Entry 5B0Y (X-ray diffraction, 2.56 A resolution); this record covers chains D and I of the 10 polymer chains in the assembly.

== Chain D ==
Molecule: Histone H2B type 1-J
Organism: Homo sapiens
Reference sequence: P06899 (H2B1J_HUMAN); residues 0-125 here correspond to UniProt positions 1-126 (UniProt number = residue number + 1)
Sequence (129 residues; each row starts with the number of its first residue; numbers below 1 keep their minus sign (Gly-3 is residue -3)):
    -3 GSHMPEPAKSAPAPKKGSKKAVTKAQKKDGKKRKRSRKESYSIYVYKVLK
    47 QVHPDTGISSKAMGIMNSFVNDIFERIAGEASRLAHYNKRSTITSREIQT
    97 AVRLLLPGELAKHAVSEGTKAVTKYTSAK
Unresolved in the structure: -3 to 31, 125
Construct notes: expression tag (-3 to -1)
Bound ions: Mn2+: Val48 (shared with 1 residue of chain E)
Swiss-Prot annotation at these positions:
  - modified residue: Pro1 (N-acetylproline), Glu2 (ADP-ribosyl glutamic acid), Lys5 (N6-(2-hydroxyisobutyryl)lysine), Ser6 (ADP-ribosylserine), Lys11 (N6-(beta-hydroxybutyryl)lysine), Lys12 (N6-(2-hydroxyisobutyryl)lysine), Ser14 (Phosphoserine), Lys15 (N6-acetyllysine), Lys16 (N6-(beta-hydroxybutyryl)lysine), Lys20 (N6-(2-hydroxyisobutyryl)lysine), Lys23 (N6-(2-hydroxyisobutyryl)lysine), Lys24 (N6-(2-hydroxyisobutyryl)lysine), Lys34 (N6-(2-hydroxyisobutyryl)lysine), Glu35 (PolyADP-ribosyl glutamic acid), Ser36 (Phosphoserine), Lys43 (N6-(2-hydroxyisobutyryl)lysine), Lys46 (N6-(2-hydroxyisobutyryl)lysine), Lys57 (N6,N6-dimethyllysine), Arg79 (Dimethylated arginine), Lys85 (N6,N6,N6-trimethyllysine) and 6 more in UniProt
  - glycosylation: Ser112 (O-linked (GlcNAc) serine)
  - cross-link (Glycyl lysine isopeptide (Lys-Gly)): Lys5 (interchain with G-Cter in SUMO2), Lys20 (interchain with G-Cter in SUMO2), Lys34 (interchain with G-Cter in ubiquitin), Lys120 (interchain with G-Cter in ubiquitin)

== Chain I ==
Molecule: 146-nt DNA strand
Organism: Homo sapiens
Sequence (146 nucleotides; row label = number of the first residue in the row):
     1 ATCAATATCCACCTGCAGATTCTACCAAAAGTGTATTTGGAAACTGCTCC
    51 ATCAAAAGGCATGTTCAGCTGAATTCAGCTGAACATGCCTTTTGATGGAG
   101 CAGTTTCCAAATACACTTTTGGTAGAATCTGCAGGTGGATATTGAT
Bound ions: Mn2+ site 1 near DG68 (its only coordinating residue here); Mn2+ site 2 near DG121 (its only coordinating residue here); Mn2+ site 3 near DG134 (its only coordinating residue here)

== Chain D / chain I interface ==
Residue-residue contacts - 17 pairs, chain D then chain I:
  Ser32(D) - DA102(I)  phosphate contact
  Ser32(D) - DG103(I)  hydrogen bond to the phosphate
  Arg33(D) - DA27(I)  phosphate contact
  Arg33(D) - DA28(I)  salt bridge to the phosphate
  Glu35(D) - DA28(I)  sugar contact
  Tyr42(D) - DT20(I)  hydrogen bond to the phosphate
  Tyr42(D) - DT21(I)  phosphate contact
  Gly53(D) - DT20(I)  phosphate contact
  Ile54(D) - DA19(I)  sugar contact
  Ile54(D) - DT20(I)  hydrogen bond to the phosphate
  Ser55(D) - DA19(I)  phosphate contact
  Ser56(D) - DA19(I)  hydrogen bond to the phosphate
  Arg86(D) - DG39(I)  hydrogen bond to the phosphate
  Arg86(D) - DG40(I)  salt bridge to the phosphate
  Ser87(D) - DT38(I)  phosphate contact
  Ser87(D) - DG39(I)  hydrogen bond to the phosphate
  Thr88(D) - DG39(I)  hydrogen bond to the phosphate
Also at the interface, not in a pair above, chain I (11 interface residues in all): DA29

== In short ==
The chain D/chain I interface involves 11 residues from each chain; the contacts include 7 hydrogen bonds and
2 salt bridges. Polar pairs include Ser32(D)-DG103(I), Tyr42(D)-DT20(I) and Ile54(D)-DT20(I).
Chain D is Histone H2B type 1-J and chain I is a 146-nt DNA strand, both from Homo sapiens; the structure,
Crystal structure of the nucleosome containing histone H3 with the crotonylated lysine 122, was determined by
X-ray diffraction together with 5B0Z from the same study.
